7OQC - chains 1 and C of the 18 polymer chains in the assembly; structure by electron microscopy, 4.10 A resolution (low resolution: residue-level contacts below are approximate; hydrogen-bond / salt-bridge calls are withheld).

== Chain 1 ==
Molecule: U1 snRNA
Source organism: Saccharomyces cerevisiae
Sequence (568 nucleotides; each row starts with the number of its first residue):
     1 AUACUUACCU UAAGAUAUCA GAGGAGAUCA AGAAGUCCUA CUGAUCAAAC AUGCGCUUCC
    61 AAUAGUAGAA GGACGUUAAG CAUUUAUCAU UGAACUAUAA UUGUUCAUUG AAGUCAUUGA
   121 UGCAAACUCC UUGGUCACAC ACACAUACGG CGCGGAAGGC GUGUUUGCUG ACGUUUCCAU
   181 UCCCUUGUUU CAAUCAUUGG UUAAUCCCUU GAUUCCUUUG GGGAUUUUUG GGUUAAACUG
   241 AUUUUUGGGG CCCUUUGUUU CUUCUGCCUG GAGAAGUUUG ACACCAAAUU CAAAUUGGUG
   301 UUAGGGGAGC UGGGGCCUUU CAAAAGAGAG CUUUGUAGAG GCAUUCUUUU UGACUACUUU
   361 UCUCUAGCGU GCCAUUUUAG UUUUUGACGG CAGAUUCGAA UGAACUUAAG UUUAUGAUGA
   421 AGGUAUGGCU GUUGAGAUUA UUUGGUCGGG AUUGUAGUUU GAAGAUGUGC UCUUUUGAGC
   481 AGUCUCAACU UUGCUCGUUC CCGUUAUGGG AAAAAUUUUG GAAGGUCUUG GUAGGAACGG
   541 GUGGAUCUUA UAAUUUUUGA UUUAUUUU
Unresolved in the structure: 27-33, 566-568

== Chain C ==
Molecule: U1 small nuclear ribonucleoprotein C
Source organism: Saccharomyces cerevisiae
UniProt: Q05900 (RU1C_YEAST); residues 1-231 here = UniProt positions 1-231
Chain sequence (231 residues; numbered 1 to 231; the number before each row is that of its first residue):
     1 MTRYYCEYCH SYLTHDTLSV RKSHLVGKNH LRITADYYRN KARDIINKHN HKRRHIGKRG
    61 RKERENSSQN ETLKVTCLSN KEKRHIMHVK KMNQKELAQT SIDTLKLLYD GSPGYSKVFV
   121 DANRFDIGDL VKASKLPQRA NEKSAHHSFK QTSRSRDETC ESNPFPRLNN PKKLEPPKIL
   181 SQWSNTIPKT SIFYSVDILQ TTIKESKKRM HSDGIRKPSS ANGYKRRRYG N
Unresolved in the structure: 1-2, 198-231
Curated features (UniProtKB/Swiss-Prot):
  - zinc finger: Tyr-4 to Asp-36 (Matrin-type)
  - mutagenesis: Leu-13 (L13A/D/E/F/G/H/K/P/R/S/T/W/Y: Gives rise to unstable commitment complexes; L13C/I/M/N/Q/V: No effect)

== How chain 1 and chain C interact ==
Residue-residue contacts - 71 pairs, chain 1 then chain C:
  C8(1) / Ser-19(C)
  C8(1) / Val-20(C)
  C9(1) / Thr-14(C)
  C9(1) / Thr-17(C)
  C9(1) / Val-20(C)
  U10(1) / Thr-14(C)
  U11(1) / His-15(C)
  A12(1) / His-15(C)
  A61(1) / His-55(C)
  U63(1) / Gly-57(C)
  U63(1) / Lys-58(C)
  U63(1) / Arg-59(C)
  U63(1) / Gly-60(C)
  A64(1) / Arg-59(C)
  A64(1) / Gly-60(C)
  G65(1) / Gly-60(C)
  G65(1) / Glu-63(C)
  U66(1) / Lys-62(C)
  U132(1) / Lys-52(C)
  U132(1) / Arg-53(C)
  G133(1) / Arg-53(C)
  G133(1) / His-55(C)
  U135(1) / His-55(C)
  C136(1) / Ile-56(C)
  C136(1) / Gly-57(C)
  G250(1) / Arg-64(C)
  C251(1) / Arg-64(C)
  C252(1) / Ile-56(C)
  C252(1) / Arg-59(C)
  U254(1) / Arg-54(C)
  U255(1) / Arg-54(C)
  U256(1) / His-51(C)
  G257(1) / Lys-83(C)
  G257(1) / Arg-84(C)
  G257(1) / Met-87(C)
  G257(1) / Lys-91(C)
  U258(1) / Cys-77(C)
  U258(1) / Lys-83(C)
  U260(1) / His-49(C)
  U260(1) / His-51(C)
  C264(1) / Asn-80(C)
  C264(1) / Arg-84(C)
  U265(1) / Asn-80(C)
  U265(1) / Lys-81(C)
  G266(1) / Ser-79(C)
  G266(1) / Asn-80(C)
  G266(1) / Lys-83(C)
  C267(1) / Cys-77(C)
  C267(1) / Leu-78(C)
  C267(1) / Lys-83(C)
  C268(1) / Lys-74(C)
  C268(1) / Val-75(C)
  A283(1) / Arg-84(C)
  C284(1) / Arg-43(C)
  C284(1) / Arg-84(C)
  C285(1) / Asn-40(C)
  C285(1) / Arg-43(C)
  C285(1) / Lys-95(C)
  A286(1) / Asp-36(C)
  A286(1) / Arg-39(C)
  A286(1) / Lys-95(C)
  G297(1) / Ile-33(C)
  G297(1) / Asp-36(C)
  G298(1) / Asn-40(C)
  U299(1) / Tyr-37(C)
  U299(1) / Asn-40(C)
  U299(1) / Arg-43(C)
  U299(1) / Asp-44(C)
  G300(1) / Lys-41(C)
  G300(1) / Asp-44(C)
  G544(1) / Arg-3(C)
Interface residues without a listed pair, chain 1 (41 interface residues in all): A137, C138, U263, U296
Interface residues without a listed pair, chain C (44 interface residues in all): Arg-32, Arg-61, Leu-73, His-88

== Summary ==
The interface between chain 1 and chain C involves 41 residues on one side and 44 on the other. From UniProt:
one mutagenesis site on chain C.
Chain 1 is U1 snRNA and chain C is U1 small nuclear ribonucleoprotein C, both from Saccharomyces cerevisiae;
the structure, The U1 part of Saccharomyces cerevisiae spliceosomal pre-A complex (delta BS-A ACT1), was
determined by electron microscopy (same publication as 7OQB and 7OQE).
